PDB entry 6RDY | electron microscopy, 3.60 A resolution | chains A and J of the 20 polymer chains in the assembly

Chain A (and J):
Molecule: Mitochondrial ATP synthase subunit c
Organism: Polytomella sp. Pringsheim 198.80
Notes: chain J of this document is another copy of the same molecule, construct and numbering; everything in this record applies to it too
Reference sequence: D7P7X5 (D7P7X5_9CHLO); residues 1-127 here = UniProt positions 1-127
Chain sequence (127 residues; row label = number of the first residue in the row):
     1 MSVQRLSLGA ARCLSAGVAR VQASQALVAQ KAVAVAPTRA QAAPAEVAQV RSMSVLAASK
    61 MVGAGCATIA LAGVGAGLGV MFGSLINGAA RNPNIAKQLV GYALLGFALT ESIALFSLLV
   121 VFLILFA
Unresolved in the structure: 1-53

How chain A and chain J interact:
Residue-residue contacts - 70 pairs, chain A then chain J:
  V55(A) - A58(J)  hydrophobic
  L56(A) - A57(J)
  L56(A) - A58(J)  hydrophobic
  L56(A) - M61(J)  hydrophobic
  S59(A) - A58(J)  hydrogen bond (side chain-backbone)
  S59(A) - M61(J)
  S59(A) - V62(J)
  K60(A) - M61(J)
  V62(A) - V62(J)  hydrophobic
  G63(A) - V62(J)
  G63(A) - G65(J)
  C66(A) - G65(J)  hydrogen bond (side chain-backbone)
  C66(A) - C66(J)  hydrophobic
  C66(A) - I69(J)
  A67(A) - G65(J)
  A67(A) - T68(J)
  I69(A) - I69(J)  hydrophobic
  A70(A) - T68(J)
  A70(A) - I69(J)
  A70(A) - L71(J)  hydrophobic
  A70(A) - A72(J)
  G73(A) - A72(J)
  G73(A) - G75(J)
  G73(A) - A76(J)  hydrogen bond (backbone-backbone)
  G77(A) - G75(J)
  G77(A) - A76(J)
  G77(A) - G79(J)
  V80(A) - G79(J)
  V80(A) - V80(J)
  M81(A) - G79(J)
  M81(A) - F82(J)  hydrophobic
  M81(A) - G83(J)
  S84(A) - G83(J)  hydrogen bond (side chain-backbone)
  S84(A) - N87(J)  hydrogen bond
  L85(A) - I86(J)  hydrophobic
  N87(A) - N87(J)  hydrogen bond
  G88(A) - N87(J)
  G88(A) - A90(J)
  N92(A) - A90(J)  hydrogen bond (side chain-backbone)
  I95(A) - A89(J)
  I95(A) - P93(J)  hydrophobic
  L99(A) - I86(J)  hydrophobic
  Y102(A) - I86(J)  hydrophobic
  Y102(A) - A89(J)  hydrophobic
  Y102(A) - A96(J)  hydrogen bond (side chain-backbone)
  Y102(A) - V100(J)  hydrophobic
  A103(A) - I86(J)  hydrophobic
  G106(A) - F82(J)
  L109(A) - F82(J)  hydrophobic
  L109(A) - F107(J)  hydrophobic
  T110(A) - G75(J)
  T110(A) - L78(J)
  T110(A) - G79(J)
  I113(A) - L71(J)
  I113(A) - V74(J)  hydrophobic
  I113(A) - G75(J)
  I113(A) - L78(J)  hydrophobic
  I113(A) - E111(J)
  F116(A) - L71(J)  hydrophobic
  F116(A) - E111(J)
  F116(A) - L115(J)  hydrophobic
  F116(A) - L118(J)  hydrophobic
  S117(A) - L71(J)
  V120(A) - T68(J)
  V120(A) - L118(J)  hydrophobic
  V120(A) - V121(J)  hydrophobic
  L123(A) - F122(J)  hydrophobic
  L123(A) - L125(J)  hydrophobic
  I124(A) - M61(J)
  I124(A) - L125(J)  hydrophobic
Other interface residues (no listed pair), chain A (38 interface residues in all): V74, R91, Q98, L105, S112, L119
Other interface residues (no listed pair), chain J (37 interface residues in all): S54, A64, S84, L104, F126

Summary:
38 residues of chain A and 37 residues of chain J are in contact, with 8 hydrogen bonds. Polar pairs include
S59(A)-A58(J), C66(A)-G65(J) and S84(A)-G83(J).
Both chains are Mitochondrial ATP synthase subunit c (Polytomella sp. Pringsheim 198.80). Entry 6RDY (Cryo-EM
structure of Polytomella F-ATP synthase, Rotary substate 1F, focussed refinement of F1 head and rotor) was
determined by electron microscopy together with 6RD4, 6RD5, 6RD6, 6RD7, 6RD8, 6RD9 and 46 further entries from
the same study.
